Entry 3J3Y (electron microscopy); this record covers chains bo and bp of the 1176 polymer chains in the assembly.

Chain bo (and bp):
Protein: capsid protein
Organism: Human immunodeficiency virus 1
Notes: chain bp of this document is another copy of the same molecule, construct and numbering; everything in this record applies to it too
Reference sequence: Q79791 (Q79791_9HIV1); residues 1-231 here correspond to UniProt positions 133-363 (UniProt number = residue number + 132)
Amino-acid sequence (231 residues; each row starts with the number of its first residue):
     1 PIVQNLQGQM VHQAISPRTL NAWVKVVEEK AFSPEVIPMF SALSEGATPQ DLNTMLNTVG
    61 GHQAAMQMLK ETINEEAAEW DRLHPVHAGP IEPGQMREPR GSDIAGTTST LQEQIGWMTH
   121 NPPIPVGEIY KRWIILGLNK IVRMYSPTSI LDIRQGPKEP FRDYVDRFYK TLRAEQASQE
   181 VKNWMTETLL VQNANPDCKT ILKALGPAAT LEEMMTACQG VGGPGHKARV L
Differences from the reference sequence: engineered mutation Glu92 (Ala224 in Q79791)

How chain bo and chain bp interact:
Contacting residue pairs (51):
  Asn5(bo) - Asn5(bp)
  Asn5(bo) - Leu6(bp)
  Gln7(bo) - Leu6(bp)
  Gln9(bo) - Gln7(bp)
  Met10(bo) - Gln7(bp)
  Val11(bo) - Gln4(bp)
  Val11(bo) - Gln7(bp)
  His12(bo) - Glu45(bp)
  Gln13(bo) - Val3(bp)
  Gln13(bo) - Gln4(bp)
  Ala14(bo) - Glu45(bp)
  Ile15(bo) - Ala42(bp)
  Pro17(bo) - Met39(bp)
  Pro17(bo) - Leu43(bp)
  Leu20(bo) - Ala42(bp)
  Glu28(bo) - Arg229(bp)
  Glu29(bo) - Arg229(bp)
  Glu29(bo) - Leu231(bp)
  Lys30(bo) - Arg229(bp)
  Lys30(bo) - Val230(bp)
  Lys30(bo) - Leu231(bp)
  Ala31(bo) - Arg229(bp)
  Phe32(bo) - Val230(bp)
  Ser33(bo) - Val230(bp)
  Asn57(bo) - Pro38(bp)
  Thr58(bo) - Pro38(bp)
  His62(bo) - Asp166(bp)
  Gln63(bo) - Asp166(bp)
  Gln63(bo) - Tyr169(bp)
  Gln63(bo) - Lys170(bp)
  Gln63(bo) - Arg173(bp)
  Ala64(bo) - Val165(bp)
  Ala64(bo) - Asp166(bp)
  Ala64(bo) - Leu211(bp)
  Ala64(bo) - Met215(bp)
  Gln67(bo) - Tyr169(bp)
  Gln67(bo) - Arg173(bp)
  Met68(bo) - Glu212(bp)
  Met68(bo) - Met215(bp)
  Glu71(bo) - Thr210(bp)
  Thr72(bo) - Glu212(bp)
  Glu75(bo) - Glu212(bp)
  Lys140(bo) - Glu212(bp)
  Met144(bo) - Arg162(bp)
  Met144(bo) - Met215(bp)
  Tyr145(bo) - Ala228(bp)
  Tyr145(bo) - Arg229(bp)
  Tyr145(bo) - Val230(bp)
  Ser146(bo) - Val230(bp)
  Lys170(bo) - Leu231(bp)
  Arg229(bo) - Leu231(bp)
Also at the interface, not in a pair above, chain bo (42 interface residues in all): Asn21, Asp51, Thr54, Gly61, Ala65, Thr110, Ile115, Pro147, Thr148
Also at the interface, not in a pair above, chain bp (28 interface residues in all): Glu128, Ala209, Thr216, Lys227

Summary:
The interface between chain bo and chain bp involves 42 residues on one side and 28 on the other.
Both chains are capsid protein (Human immunodeficiency virus 1). Entry 3J3Y (Atomic-level structure of the
entire HIV-1 capsid (186 hexamers + 12 pentamers)) was determined by electron microscopy (same publication as
3J4F, 3J34 and 3J3Q).
